4I42 - chains A and E of the 6 polymer chains in the assembly; structure by X-ray diffraction, 1.85 A resolution.

== Chain A (and E) ==
Protein: 1,4-Dihydroxy-2-naphthoyl-CoA synthase
Organism: Escherichia coli
Notes: EC 4.1.3.36; chain E of this document is another copy of the same molecule, construct and numbering; everything in this record applies to it too
Reference sequence: P0ABU0 (MENB_ECOLI); numbering as in UniProt (aligned over 1-285)
Amino-acid sequence (285 residues; each row starts with the number of its first residue):
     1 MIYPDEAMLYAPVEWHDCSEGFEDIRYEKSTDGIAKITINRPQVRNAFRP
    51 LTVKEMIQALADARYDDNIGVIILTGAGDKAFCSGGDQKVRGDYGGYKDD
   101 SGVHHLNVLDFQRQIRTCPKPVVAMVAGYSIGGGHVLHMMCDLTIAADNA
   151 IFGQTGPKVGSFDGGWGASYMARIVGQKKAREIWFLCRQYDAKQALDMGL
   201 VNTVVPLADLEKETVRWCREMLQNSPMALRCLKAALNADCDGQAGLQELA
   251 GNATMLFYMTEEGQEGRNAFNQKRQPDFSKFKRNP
Ligand contacts:
  - 1-hydroxy-2-naphthoyl-CoA (1HA), molecule 1: Gln43, Val44, Arg45, Ala47, Phe48, Ser84, Gly85, Gly86, Asp87, Gln88, Lys89, Tyr97, Leu106, Val108, Leu109, Tyr129, Ile131, Gly132, Gly133, Thr155, Val159, Ser161, Phe162, Asp163, Gln189
  - 1-hydroxy-2-naphthoyl-CoA (1HA), molecule 2: Thr254, Tyr258, Phe270, Lys273
  - bicarbonate ion (BCT): Arg26, Ala77, Gly78
Reported in the primary citation:
  - binding site for 1-hydroxy-2-naphthoyl-CoA: Gly86, Lys89, Leu106, Val108, Leu109, Gly133, Ser161, Phe270, Lys273
  - catalytic residues: Gly86, Gly133
  - catalytic residues: Asp163 (citing earlier work)
  - mutagenesis - R91A: abolished catalytic activity
  - mutagenesis - K89A, R267A, F270A: decreased catalytic activity
  - conformationally variable residues (helix shift, order/disorder transition): Gln88 to Leu106, Thr260 to Gln272

== Interface between chain A and chain E ==
Residue-residue contacts - 60 pairs, chain A then chain E:
  Ile2(A) with Arg274(E); Gln275(E)
  Tyr3(A) with Gln275(E), hydrogen bond (backbone-side chain)
  Arg64(A) with Pro285(E), hydrogen bond (side chain-backbone)
  Tyr65(A) with Pro285(E), hydrophobic
  Asp67(A) with Arg283(E)
  Ile69(A) with Arg283(E)
  Gly70(A) with Arg283(E)
  Pro119(A) with Pro285(E)
  Leu222(A) with Arg283(E)
  Gln223(A) with Gln275(E); Phe278(E)
  Asn224(A) with Phe278(E)
  Ser225(A) with Phe257(E); Glu262(E), hydrogen bond; Phe278(E)
  Pro226(A) with Glu262(E); Arg283(E)
  Met227(A) with Phe257(E), hydrophobic; Glu262(E), hydrogen bond (backbone-side chain)
  Arg230(A) with Asn284(E), hydrogen bond (side chain-backbone); Pro285(E), hydrogen bond (side chain-backbone)
  Ala238(A) with Leu246(E)
  Asp239(A) with Gln243(E), hydrogen bond
  Gln243(A) with Asp239(E), hydrogen bond
  Leu246(A) with Ala238(E); Leu246(E), hydrophobic
  Leu249(A) with Leu249(E), hydrophobic
  Ala253(A) with Leu256(E)
  Met255(A) with Asn284(E)
  Leu256(A) with Ala253(E); Leu256(E), hydrophobic
  Phe257(A) with Ser225(E); Met227(E), hydrophobic
  Glu262(A) with Ser225(E), hydrogen bond; Pro226(E); Met227(E), hydrogen bond (side chain-backbone)
  Phe270(A) with Met1(E), hydrophobic
  Lys273(A) with Ile2(E)
  Arg274(A) with Ile2(E)
  Gln275(A) with Ile2(E); Tyr3(E); Pro4(E); Gln223(E)
  Pro276(A) with Gln223(E)
  Phe278(A) with Gln223(E); Asn224(E); Ser225(E)
  Lys282(A) with Asp67(E)
  Arg283(A) with Asp67(E); Ile69(E); Gly70(E); Leu222(E); Pro226(E)
  Asn284(A) with Arg230(E), hydrogen bond (backbone-side chain); Met255(E)
  Pro285(A) with Arg64(E), hydrogen bond (backbone-side chain); Tyr65(E), hydrophobic; Pro119(E); Arg230(E), hydrogen bond (backbone-side chain)
Interface residues without a listed pair, chain A (43 interface residues in all): Met1, Pro4, Asn68, Lys120, Ala228, Ala250, Met259, Thr260
Interface residues without a listed pair, chain E (39 interface residues in all): Ala228, Ala250, Met259, Thr260, Phe270, Lys282

== In short ==
43 residues of chain A and 39 residues of chain E are in contact, with 13 hydrogen bonds. Polar contacts
include Tyr3(A)-Gln275(E), Arg64(A)-Pro285(E) and Ser225(A)-Glu262(E). Ligands of chain A:
1-hydroxy-2-naphthoyl-CoA and bicarbonate ion. From the paper: catalytic residues Gly86(A), Gly133(A) and
Asp163(A); K89A, R267A and F270A of chain A reduce catalytic activity.
Both chains are 1,4-Dihydroxy-2-naphthoyl-CoA synthase (Escherichia coli). Entry 4I42 (E.coli.
1,4-dihydroxy-2-naphthoyl coenzyme A synthase (ecMenB) in complex with 1-hydroxy-2-naphthoyl-CoA) was
determined by X-ray diffraction (same publication as 4I4Z and 4I52).
